Entry 5VZJ (X-ray diffraction, 3.30 A resolution); this record covers chains E and H of the 14 polymer chains in the assembly.

[Chain E]
Molecule: Exosome complex component RRP42
Source organism: Saccharomyces cerevisiae (strain ATCC 204508 / S288c)
UniProtKB: Q12277 (RRP42_YEAST); numbering as in UniProt (aligned over 1-265)
Amino-acid sequence (269 residues; row label = number of the first residue in the row; numbers below 1 keep their minus sign (Gly-3 is residue -3)):
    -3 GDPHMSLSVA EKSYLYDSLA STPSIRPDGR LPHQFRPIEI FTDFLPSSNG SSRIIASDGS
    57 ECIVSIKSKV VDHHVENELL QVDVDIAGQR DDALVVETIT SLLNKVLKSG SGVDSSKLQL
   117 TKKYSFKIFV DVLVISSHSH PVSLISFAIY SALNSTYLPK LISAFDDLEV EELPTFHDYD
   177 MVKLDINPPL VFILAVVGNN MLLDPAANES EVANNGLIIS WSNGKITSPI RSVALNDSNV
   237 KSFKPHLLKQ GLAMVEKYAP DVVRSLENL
Disordered / not traced: -3 to 0, 160-166, 265
Differences from the reference sequence: expression tag (-3 to 0)

[Chain H]
Molecule: Exosome complex component RRP4
Source organism: Saccharomyces cerevisiae (strain ATCC 204508 / S288c)
UniProtKB: P38792 (RRP4_YEAST); numbering as in UniProt (aligned over 1-359)
Amino-acid sequence (363 residues; each row starts with the number of its first residue; numbers below 1 keep their minus sign (Gly-3 is residue -3)):
    -3 GDPHMSEVIT ITKRNGAFQN SSNLSYNNTG ISDDENDEED IYMHDVNSAS KSESDSQIVT
    57 PGELVTDDPI WMRGHGTYFL DNMTYSSVAG TVSRVNRLLS VIPLKGRYAP ETGDHVVGRI
   117 AEVGNKRWKV DIGGKQHAVL MLGSVNLPGG ILRRKSESDE LQMRSFLKEG DLLNAEVQSL
   177 FQDGSASLHT RSLKYGKLRN GMFCQVPSSL IVRAKNHTHN LPGNITVVLG VNGYIWLRKT
   237 SQMDLARDTP SANNSSSIKS TGPTGAVSLN PSITRLEEES SWQIYSDEND PSISNNIRQA
   297 ICRYANVIKA LAFCEIGITQ QRIVSAYEAS MVYSNVGELI EKNVMESIGS DILTAEKMRG
   357 NGN
Disordered / not traced: -3 to 3, 17-51, 149-155, 247-266, 357-359
Differences from the reference sequence: expression tag (-3 to 0)
Curated features (UniProtKB/Swiss-Prot):
  - modified residue: Ser2 (N-acetylserine), Ser28 (Phosphoserine), Ser268 (Phosphoserine)

[Chain E / chain H interface]
Contacting residue pairs (62; chain E residue first):
  Ser2(E) with Arg115(H), hydrogen bond (backbone-side chain)
  Leu3(E) with Arg115(H)
  Ser4(E) with Gly166(H); Asp167(H); Leu168(H)
  Val5(E) with Asp283(H)
  Ala6(E) with Asn285(H), hydrogen bond (backbone-side chain)
  Glu7(E) with Arg115(H), salt bridge; Phe199(H); Trp232(H)
  Ser9(E) with Asn285(H)
  Tyr10(E) with Gly197(H); Asn285(H); Arg294(H), hydrogen bond (backbone-side chain); Ile297(H)
  Asp13(E) with Arg294(H)
  Ser14(E) with Arg294(H)
  Pro19(E) with Asn291(H)
  Ile21(E) with Asn291(H); Gln295(H); Cys298(H), hydrophobic
  Arg22(E) with Cys298(H), hydrogen bond (backbone-side chain)
  Pro23(E) with Cys298(H), hydrogen bond (backbone-side chain)
  Asp24(E) with Asn302(H), hydrogen bond (backbone-side chain); Val332(H); Ile336(H)
  Gly25(E) with Val332(H); Gly333(H), hydrogen bond (backbone-backbone)
  Arg26(E) with Gly333(H)
  Gln30(E) with Gly333(H)
  Phe31(E) with Ile5(H), hydrophobic; Ile336(H)
  Pro33(E) with Thr6(H); Ile336(H)
  Ile34(E) with Thr6(H), hydrogen bond (backbone-backbone); Ile7(H); Thr8(H), hydrogen bond (backbone-backbone)
  Glu35(E) with Thr8(H); Lys338(H), salt bridge
  Ile36(E) with Thr8(H), hydrogen bond (backbone-backbone); Lys9(H); Arg10(H), hydrogen bond (backbone-backbone)
  Phe37(E) with Arg10(H); Phe14(H); Gln15(H); Asn16(H)
  Thr38(E) with Arg10(H), hydrogen bond (side chain-backbone); Asn11(H), hydrogen bond; Gly12(H), hydrogen bond (backbone-backbone)
  Asp39(E) with Asn11(H); Gly12(H), hydrogen bond (backbone-backbone)
  Phe40(E) with Ala13(H); Phe14(H), hydrophobic
  Arg49(E) with Phe14(H), hydrogen bond (side chain-backbone); Gln15(H)
  Val258(E) with Ile5(H), hydrophobic
  Ser261(E) with Ile5(H), hydrogen bond (side chain-backbone); Ile7(H); Lys9(H), hydrogen bond (backbone-side chain)
  Leu262(E) with Lys9(H), hydrogen bond (backbone-side chain)
  Glu263(E) with Lys9(H)
  Asn264(E) with Lys9(H)
Other interface residues (no listed pair), chain E (38 interface residues in all): Leu11, Leu27, His29, Arg32, Ile59
Other interface residues (no listed pair), chain H (36 interface residues in all): Val4, Leu194, Met198, Asn331, Glu337

[Summary]
The interface between chain E and chain H involves 38 residues on one side and 36 on the other, with 19
hydrogen bonds and 2 salt bridges. Polar pairs include Glu7(E)-Arg115(H), Glu35(E)-Lys338(H) and
Ser2(E)-Arg115(H).
Chain E is Exosome complex component RRP42 and chain H is Exosome complex component RRP4, both from
Saccharomyces cerevisiae (strain ATCC 204508 / S288c); the structure, Structure of a twelve component
MPP6-nuclear RNA exosome complex bound to RNA, was determined by X-ray diffraction.
